8TQW - chains a and b of the 29 polymer chains in the assembly; structure by electron microscopy, 8.20 A resolution (very low resolution: no residue pairs are listed; an interface is given only as per-side residue counts).

Chain a:
Name: Cyclin-dependent kinase 8
From: Homo sapiens
UniProtKB: P49336 (CDK8_HUMAN); residue numbers follow UniProt; this construct covers 1-464
Chain sequence (464 residues; each row starts with the number of its first residue):
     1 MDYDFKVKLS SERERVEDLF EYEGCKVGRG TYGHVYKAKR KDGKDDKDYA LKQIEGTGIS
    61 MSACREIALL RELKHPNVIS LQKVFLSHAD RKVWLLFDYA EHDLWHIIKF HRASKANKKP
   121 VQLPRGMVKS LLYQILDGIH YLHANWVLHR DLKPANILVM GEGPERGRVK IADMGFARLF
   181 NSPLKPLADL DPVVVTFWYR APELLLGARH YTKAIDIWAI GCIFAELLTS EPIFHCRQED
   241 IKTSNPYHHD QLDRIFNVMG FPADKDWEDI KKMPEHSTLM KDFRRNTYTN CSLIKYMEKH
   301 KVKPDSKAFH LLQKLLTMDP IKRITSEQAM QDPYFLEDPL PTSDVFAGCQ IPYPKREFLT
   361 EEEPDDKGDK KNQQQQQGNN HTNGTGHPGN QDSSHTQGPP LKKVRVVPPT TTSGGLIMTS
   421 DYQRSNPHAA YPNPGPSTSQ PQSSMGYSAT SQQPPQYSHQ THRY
Disordered / not traced: 42-47, 113-122, 237-248, 265-272, 281-290, 360-464

Chain b:
Name: Cyclin-C
From: Homo sapiens
UniProtKB: P24863 (CCNC_HUMAN); residues 1-283 here = UniProt positions 1-283
Chain sequence (283 residues; row label = number of the first residue in the row):
     1 MAGNFWQSSH YLQWILDKQD LLKERQKDLK FLSEEEYWKL QIFFTNVIQA LGEHLKLRQQ
    61 VIATATVYFK RFYARYSLKS IDPVLMAPTC VFLASKVEEF GVVSNTRLIA AATSVLKTRF
   121 SYAFPKEFPY RMNHILECEF YLLELMDCCL IVYHPYRPLL QYVQDMGQED MLLPLAWRIV
   181 NDTYRTDLCL LYPPFMIALA CLHVACVVQQ KDARQWFAEL SVDMEKILEI IRVILKLYEQ
   241 WKNFDERKEM ATILSKMPKP KPPPNSEGEQ GPNGSQNSSY SQS
Disordered / not traced: 263-283
Swiss-Prot annotation at these positions:
  - modified residue: Ser275 (Phosphoserine)

How chain a and chain b interact:
At this resolution (8 A) residue pairs are not listed: 31 residues of chain a and 32 of chain b lie at the interface.

Summary:
Chain a and chain b form an interface of 31 and 32 residues respectively.
Here chain a is Cyclin-dependent kinase 8 and chain b is Cyclin-C, both from Homo sapiens. Entry 8TQW
(Structure of human transcriptional Mediator complex) was determined by electron microscopy, deposited
together with 8TQ2, 8TQC and 8TRH.
